PDB entry 6XD9 | X-ray diffraction, 2.10 A resolution | chains A and D of the 4 polymer chains in the assembly

# Chain A
Name: Hemoglobin subunit alpha
Organism: Homo sapiens
UniProt: P69905 (HBA_HUMAN); residues 1-141 here correspond to UniProt positions 2-142 (UniProt number = residue number + 1)
Chain sequence (141 residues; each row starts with the number of its first residue):
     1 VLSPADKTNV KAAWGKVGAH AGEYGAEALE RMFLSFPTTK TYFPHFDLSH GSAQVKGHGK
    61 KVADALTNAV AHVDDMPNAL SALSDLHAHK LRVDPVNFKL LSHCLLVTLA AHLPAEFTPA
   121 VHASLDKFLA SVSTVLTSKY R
UniProt features mapped onto this chain:
  - binding site (O2): His-58
  - binding site (heme b): His-87
  - site: Thr-8, Asn-9 (Microbial infection: Cleavage), Lys-11 (Not glycated), Ala-13, Trp-14 (Microbial infection: Cleavage), Tyr-24, Gly-25 (Microbial infection: Cleavage), Leu-29, Glu-30 (Microbial infection: Cleavage), His-45, Phe-46 (Microbial infection: Cleavage), Asp-47, Leu-48 (Microbial infection: Cleavage), Ser-52, Ala-53 (Microbial infection: Cleavage), Val-55, Lys-56 (Microbial infection: Cleavage), Lys-56 (Not glycated), Gly-59, Lys-60 (Microbial infection: Cleavage), Lys-60 (Not glycated), Lys-90 (Not glycated), Leu-91, Arg-92 (Microbial infection: Cleavage), Lys-99 (Not glycated), Leu-106, Val-107 (Microbial infection: Cleavage), Thr-108, Leu-109 (Microbial infection: Cleavage), Val-121, His-122 (Microbial infection: Cleavage), Ser-133, Thr-134 (Microbial infection: Cleavage)
  - modified residue: Ser-3 (Phosphoserine), Lys-7 (N6-succinyllysine), Thr-8 (Phosphothreonine), Lys-11 (N6-succinyllysine), Lys-16 (N6-acetyllysine), Tyr-24 (Phosphotyrosine), Ser-35 (Phosphoserine), Lys-40 (N6-succinyllysine), Ser-49 (Phosphoserine), Ser-102 (Phosphoserine), Thr-108 (Phosphothreonine), Ser-124 (Phosphoserine), Ser-131 (Phosphoserine), Thr-134 (Phosphothreonine), Thr-137 (Phosphothreonine), Ser-138 (Phosphoserine)
  - glycosylation (N-linked (Glc) (glycation) lysine): Lys-7, Lys-16, Lys-40, Lys-61
Bound ions: heme Fe: His-87 (together with carbon monoxide)
Ligand contacts:
  - carbon monoxide (CMO): Leu-29, Phe-43, His-58, Val-62, His-87
  - heme (HEM): Met-32, Thr-39, Tyr-42, Phe-43, His-45, Phe-46, His-58, Lys-61, Val-62, Ala-65, Leu-66, Leu-83, Leu-86, His-87, Leu-91, Val-93, Asn-97, Phe-98, Leu-101, Val-132, Ser-133, Leu-136
  - V39 (3-{[6-(hydroxymethyl)pyridin-2-yl]methoxy}-2-methylphenol), molecule 1: Val-1, Leu-2, Val-73, Asp-74, Asp-75, Met-76, Pro-77, Lys-127, Ala-130, Ser-131, Thr-134, Val-135
  - V39, molecule 2: Val-1, Thr-134, Ser-138
From the paper describing this entry:
  - binding site for V39: Val-1, Ser-131, Thr-134

# Chain D
Name: Hemoglobin subunit beta
Organism: Homo sapiens
UniProt: P68871 (HBB_HUMAN); residues 1-146 here correspond to UniProt positions 2-147 (UniProt number = residue number + 1)
Chain sequence (146 residues; each row starts with the number of its first residue):
     1 VHLTPEEKSA VTALWGKVNV DEVGGEALGR LLVVYPWTQR FFESFGDLST PDAVMGNPKV
    61 KAHGKKVLGA FSDGLAHLDN LKGTFATLSE LHCDKLHVDP ENFRLLGNVL VCVLAHHFGK
   121 EFTPPVQAAY QKVVAGVANA LAHKYH
UniProt features mapped onto this chain:
  - binding site ((2R)-2,3-bisphosphoglycerate): Val-1, His-2, Lys-82, His-143
  - binding site (heme b): His-63, His-92
  - site: Glu-7, Lys-8 (Microbial infection: Cleavage), Gly-25, Glu-26 (Microbial infection: Cleavage), Gly-29, Arg-30 (Microbial infection: Cleavage), Tyr-35, Pro-36 (Microbial infection: Cleavage), Trp-37, Thr-38 (Microbial infection: Cleavage), Phe-45, Gly-46 (Microbial infection: Cleavage), Asp-52, Ala-53 (Microbial infection: Cleavage), Gly-56, Asn-57 (Microbial infection: Cleavage), Lys-59 (Not glycated), Phe-71, Ser-72 (Microbial infection: Cleavage), Gly-74, Leu-75 (Microbial infection: Cleavage), Lys-82 (Not glycated), Thr-84, Phe-85 (Microbial infection: Cleavage), His-92, Cys-93 (Microbial infection: Cleavage), Lys-95 (Not glycated), Arg-104, Leu-105 (Microbial infection: Cleavage), Leu-110, Val-111 (Microbial infection: Cleavage), Gly-119, Lys-120 (Microbial infection: Cleavage), Phe-122, Thr-123 (Microbial infection: Cleavage), Ala-128, Ala-129 (Microbial infection: Cleavage) and 2 more in UniProt
  - modified residue: Val-1 (N-acetylvaline), Ser-9 (Phosphoserine), Thr-12 (Phosphothreonine), Ser-44 (Phosphoserine), Thr-50 (Phosphothreonine), Lys-59 (N6-acetyllysine), Lys-82 (N6-acetyllysine), Thr-87 (Phosphothreonine), Cys-93 (S-nitrosocysteine), Lys-144 (N6-acetyllysine)
  - glycosylation: Val-1 (N-linked (Glc) (glycation) valine), Lys-8 (N-linked (Glc) (glycation) lysine), Lys-17 (N-linked (Glc) (glycation) lysine), Lys-66 (N-linked (Glc) (glycation) lysine), Lys-120 (N-linked (Glc) (glycation) lysine), Lys-144 (N-linked (Glc) (glycation) lysine)
Bound ions: heme Fe: His-92 (together with carbon monoxide)
Ligand contacts:
  - carbon monoxide (CMO): Leu-28, Phe-42, His-63, Val-67, His-92
  - heme (HEM): Leu-31, Thr-38, Phe-41, Phe-42, Ser-44, Phe-45, His-63, Lys-66, Val-67, Ala-70, Phe-71, Phe-85, Leu-88, Leu-91, His-92, Leu-96, Val-98, Asn-102, Phe-103, Leu-106, Val-137, Leu-141

# How chain A and chain D interact
Contacting residue pairs - 15 pairs, chain A then chain D:
  Thr-38(A) / His-97(D)
  Thr-41(A) / Arg-40(D)  hydrogen bond (backbone-side chain)
  Tyr-42(A) / Arg-40(D)
  Leu-91(A) / Arg-40(D)
  Arg-92(A) / Pro-36(D)
  Arg-92(A) / Trp-37(D)
  Arg-92(A) / Gln-39(D)
  Arg-92(A) / Arg-40(D)
  Arg-92(A) / Glu-43(D)  salt bridge
  Val-93(A) / Trp-37(D)
  Asp-94(A) / Trp-37(D)
  Asp-94(A) / Asn-102(D)  hydrogen bond
  Pro-95(A) / Trp-37(D)
  Val-96(A) / Asp-99(D)
  Lys-139(A) / Pro-36(D)
Interface residues without a listed pair, chain D (9 interface residues in all): Phe-41

# Summary
The interface between chain A and chain D involves 10 residues on one side and 9 on the other; the contacts
include 2 hydrogen bonds and 1 salt bridge. Among the polar pairs are Arg-92(A)/Glu-43(D), Thr-41(A)/Arg-40(D)
and Asp-94(A)/Asn-102(D). The paper reports a binding site for V39 at Val-1(A), Ser-131(A) and Thr-134(A).
Chain A is Hemoglobin subunit alpha and chain D is Hemoglobin subunit beta, both from Homo sapiens; the
structure, Carbonmonoxy hemoglobin in complex with the antisickling agent
2-hydroxy-6-((6-(hydroxymethyl)pyridin-2-yl)methoxy)benzaldehyde (VZHE039), was determined by X-ray
diffraction.
